Entry 5SZX (X-ray diffraction, 2.25 A resolution); this record covers chains C and A of the 4 polymer chains in the assembly.

[Chain C]
Molecule: 18-nt DNA strand
Sequence (18 nucleotides; row label = number of the first residue in the row):
     1 TCTTCATCGCTCAGTGCT
Modified / non-standard residues: 5CM (5-methyl-2'-deoxy-cytidine-5'-monophosphate) at position 8

[Chain A]
Protein: Zta transcription factor
Source organism: Epstein-Barr virus
Notes: fragment: DNA binding domain
UniProt: P03206 (BZLF1_EBVB9); residue numbers follow UniProt; this construct covers 175-236
Amino-acid sequence (62 residues; each row starts with the number of its first residue):
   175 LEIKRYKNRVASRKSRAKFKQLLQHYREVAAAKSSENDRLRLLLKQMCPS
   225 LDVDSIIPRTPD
Construct notes: engineered mutation Ser189 (Cys in P03206)
UniProt features mapped onto this chain:
  - region: Lys178 to Gln195 (Basic motif), Leu196 to Asp228 (Leucine-zipper), Ser229 to Asp236 (Accessory activation domain)
  - site: Ser186 (Recognition of methylation, required for disruption of latency), Arg190 (Recognition of methylation)
  - modified residue: Ser186 (Phosphoserine)
Reported in the primary citation:
  - binding site for the 18-nt DNA strand: Asn182, Ala185, Ser186, Arg190
  - contacts within the chain: Ser186-Arg190 (hydrogen bond)
  - binding site for the 18-nt DNA strand (chain C): Ala185, Ser186
  - mutagenesis - S186A: decreased binding to meZRE2
  - specificity-determining residues: Ser186

[Interface between chain C and chain A]
Pairs across the interface (11):
  5CM_8(C) - Lys194(A)  salt bridge to the phosphate
  DG9(C) - Arg190(A)  salt bridge to the phosphate
  DC10(C) - Arg183(A)  phosphate contact
  DC10(C) - Arg187(A)  salt bridge to the phosphate
  DC10(C) - Arg190(A)  salt bridge to the phosphate
  DT11(C) - Asn182(A)  base contact
  DT11(C) - Arg183(A)  salt bridge to the phosphate
  DT11(C) - Ser186(A)  hydrogen bond to the base
  DC12(C) - Arg179(A)  salt bridge to the phosphate
  DC12(C) - Asn182(A)  hydrogen bond to the base
  DA13(C) - Asn182(A)  base contact

[Summary]
The interface between chain C and chain A involves 6 residues on one side and 7 on the other; the contacts
include 2 hydrogen bonds and 6 salt bridges. Polar pairs include DT11(C)-Ser186(A), DC12(C)-Asn182(A) and
5CM_8(C)-Lys194(A). The paper reports a binding site for the 18-nt DNA strand at Asn182(A), Ala185(A) and
Ser186(A) among others; S186A of chain A reduces binding to meZRE2.
Chain C is an 18-nt DNA strand and chain A is Zta transcription factor (Epstein-Barr virus); the structure,
Epstein-Barr virus Zta DNA binding domain homodimer in complex with methylated DNA, was determined by X-ray
diffraction, deposited together with 5T01.
